6MUU - chains E and G of the 7 polymer chains in the assembly; structure by electron microscopy, 3.00 A resolution.

[Chain E]
Molecule: Uncharacterized protein Csm4
From: Thermococcus onnurineus
UniProtKB: B6YWC1 (B6YWC1_THEON); numbering as in UniProt (aligned over 1-289)
Amino-acid sequence (289 residues; each row starts with the number of its first residue):
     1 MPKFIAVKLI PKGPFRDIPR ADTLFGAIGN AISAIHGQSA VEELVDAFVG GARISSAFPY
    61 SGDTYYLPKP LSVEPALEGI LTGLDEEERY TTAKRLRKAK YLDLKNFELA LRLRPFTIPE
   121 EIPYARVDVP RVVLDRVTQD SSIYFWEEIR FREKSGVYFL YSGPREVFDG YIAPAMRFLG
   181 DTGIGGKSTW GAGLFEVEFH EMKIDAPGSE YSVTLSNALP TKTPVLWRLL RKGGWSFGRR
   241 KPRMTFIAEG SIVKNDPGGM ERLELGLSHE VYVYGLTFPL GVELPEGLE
Not modelled in the structure: 1, 287-289
What the authors report for this chain:
  - mutagenesis - Y144A, W235A: unchanged catalytic activity

[Chain G]
Molecule: 38-nt RNA strand
Sequence (38 nucleotides; row label = number of the first residue in the row):
     1 GUGGAAAGGC GGGCAGAGGC GGUUUGCGUA UUGGGCGC
Not modelled in the structure: 26-38

[How chain E and chain G interact]
Contacting residue pairs - 59 pairs, chain E then chain G:
  Arg-16(E) / G4(G)  salt bridge to the phosphate
  Thr-23(E) / U2(G)  hydrogen bond to the phosphate
  Thr-23(E) / G3(G)  phosphate contact
  Gly-26(E) / G1(G)  phosphate contact
  Gly-26(E) / U2(G)  phosphate contact
  Ala-27(E) / U2(G)  base contact
  Gly-29(E) / G1(G)  sugar contact
  Asn-30(E) / G1(G)  phosphate contact
  Asn-30(E) / U2(G)  base contact
  Ser-33(E) / G1(G)  base contact
  Gln-38(E) / G1(G)  base contact
  Val-41(E) / G1(G)  base contact
  Pro-130(E) / G9(G)  base contact
  Arg-131(E) / G9(G)  phosphate contact
  Val-132(E) / A7(G)  hydrogen bond to the sugar
  Val-132(E) / G8(G)  sugar contact
  Val-132(E) / G9(G)  sugar contact
  Val-133(E) / A7(G)  base contact
  Val-133(E) / G8(G)  phosphate contact
  Leu-134(E) / G8(G)  hydrogen bond to the phosphate
  Leu-134(E) / C10(G)  sugar contact
  Arg-136(E) / G8(G)  salt bridge to the phosphate
  Gln-139(E) / G8(G)  hydrogen bond to the base
  Gln-139(E) / C10(G)  sugar contact
  Gln-139(E) / G11(G)  sugar contact
  Ser-141(E) / G9(G)  base contact
  Ser-141(E) / C10(G)  hydrogen bond to the base
  Ile-143(E) / G9(G)  base contact
  Tyr-144(E) / A7(G)  stacking on the base
  Leu-179(E) / U2(G)  base contact
  Thr-182(E) / U2(G)  base contact
  Gly-183(E) / U2(G)  base contact
  Gly-185(E) / U2(G)  base contact
  Gly-185(E) / G4(G)  phosphate contact
  Gly-186(E) / G4(G)  hydrogen bond to the phosphate
  Gly-186(E) / A5(G)  phosphate contact
  Lys-187(E) / A5(G)  phosphate contact
  Lys-187(E) / A6(G)  hydrogen bond to the base
  Lys-187(E) / A7(G)  hydrogen bond to the base
  Ser-188(E) / A5(G)  phosphate contact
  Thr-189(E) / A6(G)  phosphate contact
  Thr-189(E) / A7(G)  phosphate contact
  Lys-232(E) / G3(G)  salt bridge to the phosphate
  Gly-233(E) / G3(G)  hydrogen bond to the base
  Gly-234(E) / G3(G)  phosphate contact
  Trp-235(E) / U2(G)  sugar contact
  Trp-235(E) / G3(G)  hydrogen bond to the base
  Trp-235(E) / G4(G)  stacking on the base
  Ser-236(E) / G1(G)  sugar contact
  Ser-236(E) / U2(G)  hydrogen bond to the phosphate
  Phe-237(E) / G1(G)  sugar contact
  Gly-238(E) / G4(G)  base contact
  Lys-241(E) / U2(G)  salt bridge to the phosphate
  Lys-241(E) / G3(G)  salt bridge to the phosphate
  Arg-243(E) / G3(G)  hydrogen bond to the base
  His-269(E) / G1(G)  stacking on the base
  Glu-270(E) / G1(G)  hydrogen bond to the base
  Val-271(E) / U2(G)  phosphate contact
  Tyr-272(E) / G1(G)  hydrogen bond to the phosphate
Interface residues without a listed pair, chain E (46 interface residues in all): Asp-17, Phe-25, Trp-146, Ile-184, Trp-190, Arg-240

[In short]
46 residues of chain E and 11 residues of chain G are in contact; the contacts include 14 hydrogen bonds, 5
salt bridges and 3 aromatic stacking contacts. Polar contacts include Gln-139(E)/G8(G), Ser-141(E)/C10(G) and
Lys-187(E)/A6(G). From the paper: Y144A and W235A of chain E leave catalytic activity unchanged.
Chain E is Uncharacterized protein Csm4 (Thermococcus onnurineus) and chain G is a 38-nt RNA strand; the
structure, Cryo-EM structure of Csm-crRNA binary complex in type III-A CRISPR-Cas system, was determined by
electron microscopy together with 6MUA, 6MUR, 6MUS and 6MUT from the same study.
